5DWB - chains B and C of the 4 polymer chains in the assembly; structure by X-ray diffraction, 2.40 A resolution.

# Chain B
Molecule: Type-2 restriction enzyme AgeI
Organism: Thalassobius gelatinovorus
Notes: EC 3.1.21.4
UniProt: Q9KHV6 (T2A1_THAGE); residue numbers follow UniProt; this construct covers 1-278
Sequence (278 residues; numbered 1 to 278; the number before each row is that of its first residue):
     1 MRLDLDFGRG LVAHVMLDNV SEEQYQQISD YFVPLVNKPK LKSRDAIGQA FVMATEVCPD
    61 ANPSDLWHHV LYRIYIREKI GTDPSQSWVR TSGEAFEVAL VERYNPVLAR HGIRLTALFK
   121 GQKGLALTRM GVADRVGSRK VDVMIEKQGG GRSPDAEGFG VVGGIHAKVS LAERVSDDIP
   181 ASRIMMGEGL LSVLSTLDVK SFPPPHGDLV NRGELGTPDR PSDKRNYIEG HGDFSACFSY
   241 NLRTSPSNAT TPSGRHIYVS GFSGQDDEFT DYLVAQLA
What the authors report for this chain:
  - mutagenesis - S138A: unchanged catalytic activity on lambda DNA
  - mutagenesis - D177A (50-fold), D223A (5-fold): decreased catalytic activity on lambda DNA
  - catalytic residues: Glu97, Asp142, Lys168, Asp178
  - mutagenesis - Q86A, D178A: decreased catalytic activity
  - mutagenesis - D142A: abolished catalytic activity
  - mutagenesis - D142A: unchanged binding to specific DNA
  - binding site for the 13-nt DNA strand (chain C): Val89, Arg90, Glu173, Glu214, Lys224
  - binding site for the 13-nt DNA strand: Gln86, Val89, Arg174, Lys200, Ser201
  - mutagenesis - D177A, D178A, D223A: increased binding to non-canonical DNA
  - mutagenesis - D177A, D178A, D223A: increased binding to non-canonical NC DNA
  - specificity-determining residues: Asp177, Asp178, Asp223

# Chain C
Molecule: 13-nt DNA strand
Sequence (13 nucleotides; row label = number of the first residue in the row; numbers below 1 keep their minus sign (DT-3 is residue -3)):
    -3 TTCGACCGGT CGA

# Interface between chain B and chain C
Residue-residue contacts (30):
  Tyr72(B) with DG4(C), sugar contact; DG5(C), hydrogen bond to the phosphate
  Trp88(B) with DG4(C), hydrogen bond to the phosphate
  Val89(B) with DC2(C), sugar contact; DC3(C), sugar contact
  Arg90(B) with DG0(C), base contact; DA1(C), base contact; DC2(C), base contact
  Ser92(B) with DC3(C), sugar contact
  Gly93(B) with DC2(C), phosphate contact; DC3(C), phosphate contact
  Lys120(B) with DC-1(C), base contact
  Lys123(B) with DA1(C), phosphate contact
  Arg139(B) with DG0(C), phosphate contact; DA1(C), sugar contact
  Asp142(B) with DC2(C), phosphate contact
  Lys168(B) with DC3(C), phosphate contact
  Val169(B) with DC3(C), hydrogen bond to the phosphate; DG4(C), phosphate contact
  Ser170(B) with DC3(C), sugar contact; DG4(C), hydrogen bond to the phosphate
  Arg174(B) with DC3(C), salt bridge to the phosphate; DG4(C), hydrogen bond to the base
  Lys200(B) with DG5(C), hydrogen bond to the base; DT6(C), hydrogen bond to the base
  Ser201(B) with DG5(C), phosphate contact
  Phe202(B) with DT6(C), base contact; DC7(C), base contact
  Pro203(B) with DG5(C), sugar contact; DT6(C), base contact
Other interface residues (no listed pair), chain B (25 interface residues in all): His68, Lys140, Ala167, Ala172, Glu173, Val199, Pro204
Other interface residues (no listed pair), chain C (10 interface residues in all): DT-2

# In short
25 residues of chain B face 10 of chain C across their interface, with 7 hydrogen bonds and 1 salt bridge.
Polar contacts include Arg174(B)-DG4(C), Lys200(B)-DG5(C) and Lys200(B)-DT6(C). The paper reports catalytic
residues Glu97(B), Asp142(B) and Lys168(B) among others; D177A, D178A and D223A of chain B increase binding to
non-canonical DNA; 6 substitutions were tested in all.
Here chain B is Type-2 restriction enzyme AgeI (Thalassobius gelatinovorus) and chain C is a 13-nt DNA strand.
Entry 5DWB (Crystal structure of specific restriction endonuclease AgeI-DNA complex) was determined by X-ray
diffraction, deposited together with 5DWA and 5DWC.
